PDB entry 8QMC | X-ray diffraction, 2.40 A resolution | chains A and F of the 6 polymer chains in the assembly

[Chain A]
Name: DNA topoisomerase (ATP-hydrolyzing), DNA topoisomerase 4 subunit A
From: Streptococcus pneumoniae
Notes: EC 5.6.2.2; engineered mutation(s): Insertion of His at postion 648
Reference sequence: chimeric construct of J0V1V8, P72525: residues 412-647 from J0V1V8 (J0V1V8_STREE) positions 2-237 (UniProt number = residue number - 410); residues 1001-1488 from P72525 positions 1-488 (UniProt number = residue number - 1000)
Sequence (742 residues; each row starts with the number of its first residue; note: 352 numbers in that range are skipped by the numbering (no residue carries them; nothing is unmodelled there)):
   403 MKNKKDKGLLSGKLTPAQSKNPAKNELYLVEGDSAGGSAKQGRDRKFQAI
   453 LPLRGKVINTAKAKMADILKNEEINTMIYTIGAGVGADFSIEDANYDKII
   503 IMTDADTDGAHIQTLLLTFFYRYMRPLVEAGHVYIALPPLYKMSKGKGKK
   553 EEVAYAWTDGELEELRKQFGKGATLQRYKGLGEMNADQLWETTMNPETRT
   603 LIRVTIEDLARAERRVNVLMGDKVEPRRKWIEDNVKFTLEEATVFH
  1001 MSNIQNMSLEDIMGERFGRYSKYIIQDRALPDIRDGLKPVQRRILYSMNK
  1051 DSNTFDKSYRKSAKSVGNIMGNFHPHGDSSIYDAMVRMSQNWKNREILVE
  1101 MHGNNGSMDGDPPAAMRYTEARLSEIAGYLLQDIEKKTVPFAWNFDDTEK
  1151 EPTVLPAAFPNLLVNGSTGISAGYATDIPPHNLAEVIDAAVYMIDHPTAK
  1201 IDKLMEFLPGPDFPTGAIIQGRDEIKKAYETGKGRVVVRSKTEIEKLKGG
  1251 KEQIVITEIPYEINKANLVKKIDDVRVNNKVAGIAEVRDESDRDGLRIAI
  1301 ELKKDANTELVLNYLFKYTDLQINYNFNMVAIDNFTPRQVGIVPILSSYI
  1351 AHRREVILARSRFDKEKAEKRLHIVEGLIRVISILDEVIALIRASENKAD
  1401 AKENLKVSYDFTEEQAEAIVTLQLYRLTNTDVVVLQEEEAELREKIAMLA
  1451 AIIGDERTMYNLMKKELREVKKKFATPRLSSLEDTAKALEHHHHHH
Unresolved in the structure: 403-410, 1487-1496
Sequence notes: initiating methionine (403); expression tag (404-411, 1489-1496); linker (648); conflict Thr-1257 (Ile257 in P72525)
Bound ions: Mg2+ site 1: Asp-506, Asp-508; Mg2+ site 2: Thr-1319, Gln-1322
Small-molecule neighbours:
  - malonic acid (MLA), molecule 1: Leu-1372, His-1373, Glu-1376, Arg-1443
  - malonic acid (MLA), molecule 2: Leu-1378, Val-1381, Ile-1382, Leu-1422, Arg-1426, Leu-1427, Asn-1429
  - delafloxacin (TE9): Leu-412, Gly-434, Asp-435, Leu-455, Arg-456, Gly-457, Ser-1079
Swiss-Prot annotation at these positions:
  - active site: Tyr-1118 (O-(5'-phospho-DNA)-tyrosine intermediate)
  - site: Lys-1038 (Interaction with DNA), His-1074 (Interaction with DNA), His-1076 (Interaction with DNA), Arg-1087 (Interaction with DNA), Lys-1093 (Interaction with DNA), Arg-1117 (Transition state stabilizer)
Reported in the primary citation:
  - mutagenesis - S1079F (8-16-fold): decreased binding to fluoroquinolones (citing earlier work)

[Chain F]
Molecule: 11-nt DNA strand
Sequence (11 nucleotides; numbered 1 to 11; the number before each row is that of its first residue):
     1 GGTTATCCACA

[Interface between chain A and chain F]
Contacting residue pairs (36):
  Leu-412(A) with DA5(F), sugar contact
  Arg-456(A) with DA5(F), base contact
  Lys-458(A) with DT6(F), sugar contact; DC7(F), sugar contact
  Val-459(A) with DT6(F), phosphate contact; DC7(F), sugar contact
  Ile-460(A) with DT6(F), phosphate contact; DC7(F), phosphate contact
  Asn-461(A) with DC7(F), hydrogen bond to the phosphate; DC8(F), hydrogen bond to the phosphate
  Lys-464(A) with DC8(F), salt bridge to the phosphate; DA9(F), salt bridge to the phosphate
  Asn-473(A) with DT6(F), sugar contact
  His-513(A) with DC7(F), hydrogen bond to the phosphate; DC8(F), salt bridge to the phosphate
  Met-622(A) with DC8(F), phosphate contact
  Val-626(A) with DA9(F), sugar contact; DC10(F), phosphate contact
  Arg-629(A) with DA9(F), salt bridge to the phosphate
  Arg-630(A) with DA9(F), phosphate contact; DC10(F), salt bridge to the phosphate
  Phe-1017(A) with DC8(F), phosphate contact
  Tyr-1118(A) with DG1(F), hydrogen bond to the phosphate
  Ile-1170(A) with DC8(F), base contact; DA9(F), base contact
  Ser-1171(A) with DC8(F), phosphate contact; DA9(F), sugar contact
  Ala-1172(A) with DC8(F), phosphate contact; DA9(F), phosphate contact
  Gly-1173(A) with DC8(F), phosphate contact; DA9(F), hydrogen bond to the phosphate
  Tyr-1174(A) with DA9(F), sugar contact
  Ala-1175(A) with DA9(F), sugar contact
  Arg-1235(A) with DA11(F), salt bridge to the phosphate
  Asn-1326(A) with DA11(F), hydrogen bond to the phosphate
  Asn-1328(A) with DC10(F), sugar contact
Also at the interface, not in a pair above, chain A (28 interface residues in all): Ala-465, Leu-517, Glu-627, Pro-1113
Also at the interface, not in a pair above, chain F (10 interface residues in all): DG2, DT4

[Overview]
The interface between chain A and chain F involves 28 residues on one side and 10 on the other, with 6
hydrogen bonds and 6 salt bridges. Polar contacts include Asn-461(A)/DC7(F), Asn-461(A)/DC8(F) and
His-513(A)/DC7(F). Chain A binds malonic acid and delafloxacin. The paper reports that S1079F of chain A
reduces binding to fluoroquinolones.
Chain A is DNA topoisomerase (ATP-hydrolyzing), DNA topoisomerase 4 subunit A (Streptococcus pneumoniae) and
chain F is an 11-nt DNA strand; the structure, High resolution structure of the Streptococcus pneumoniae
topoisomerase IV-complex with the V-site 18mer dsDNA and novel ..., was determined by X-ray diffraction,
deposited together with 8QMB and 8C41.
